PDB entry 3IV5 | X-ray diffraction, 2.90 A resolution | chains A and D of the 4 polymer chains in the assembly

Chain A:
Protein: DNA-binding protein fis
Organism: Escherichia coli
UniProtKB: P0A6R3 (FIS_ECOLI); numbering as in UniProt (aligned over 1-98)
Chain sequence (98 residues; each row starts with the number of its first residue):
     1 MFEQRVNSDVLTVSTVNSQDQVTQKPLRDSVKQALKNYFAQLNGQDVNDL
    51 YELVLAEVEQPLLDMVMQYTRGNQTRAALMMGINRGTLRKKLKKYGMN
Unresolved in the structure: 1-7
UniProt features mapped onto this chain:
  - DNA-binding region: Gln74 to Lys93 (H-T-H motif)
  - region: Asn17 to Gly44 (Required for the stimulation of HIN-mediated recombination)

Chain D:
Molecule: 27-nt DNA strand
Sequence (27 nucleotides; each row starts with the number of its first residue):
     1 AAATTTGCTCAAAATTCAAACAAATTT

Chain A / chain D interface:
Pairs across the interface - 11 pairs, chain A then chain D:
  Gly72(A) - DT6(D)  phosphate contact
  Asn73(A) - DT5(D)  hydrogen bond to the phosphate
  Asn73(A) - DT6(D)  phosphate contact
  Gln74(A) - DT6(D)  hydrogen bond to the phosphate
  Gln74(A) - DG7(D)  phosphate contact
  Thr75(A) - DT5(D)  sugar contact
  Thr75(A) - DT6(D)  hydrogen bond to the phosphate
  Arg85(A) - DT6(D)  base contact
  Arg85(A) - DG7(D)  hydrogen bond to the base
  Arg85(A) - DC8(D)  base contact
  Arg89(A) - DG7(D)  salt bridge to the phosphate
Other interface residues (no listed pair), chain A (7 interface residues in all): Arg76

Summary:
7 residues of chain A and 4 residues of chain D are in contact; the contacts include 4 hydrogen bonds and 1
salt bridge. Polar contacts include Arg85(A)-DG7(D), Asn73(A)-DT5(D) and Gln74(A)-DT6(D).
Here chain A is DNA-binding protein fis (Escherichia coli) and chain D is a 27-nt DNA strand. Entry 3IV5
(Crystal structure of Fis bound to 27 bp optimal binding sequence F1) was determined by X-ray diffraction
(same publication as 3JR9, 3JRA, 3JRB, 3JRC, 3JRD, 3JRE and 4 further entries).
